Entry 2O0L (X-ray diffraction, 1.99 A resolution); this record covers chains A and B.

Chain A (and B):
Molecule: Spermidine synthase
Organism: Homo sapiens
Notes: EC 2.5.1.16; chain B of this document is another copy of the same molecule, construct and numbering; everything in this record applies to it too
Reference sequence: P19623 (SPEE_HUMAN); residues 1-302 here = UniProt positions 1-302
Amino-acid sequence (304 residues; each row starts with the number of its first residue; numbers below 1 keep their minus sign (Gly-1 is residue -1)):
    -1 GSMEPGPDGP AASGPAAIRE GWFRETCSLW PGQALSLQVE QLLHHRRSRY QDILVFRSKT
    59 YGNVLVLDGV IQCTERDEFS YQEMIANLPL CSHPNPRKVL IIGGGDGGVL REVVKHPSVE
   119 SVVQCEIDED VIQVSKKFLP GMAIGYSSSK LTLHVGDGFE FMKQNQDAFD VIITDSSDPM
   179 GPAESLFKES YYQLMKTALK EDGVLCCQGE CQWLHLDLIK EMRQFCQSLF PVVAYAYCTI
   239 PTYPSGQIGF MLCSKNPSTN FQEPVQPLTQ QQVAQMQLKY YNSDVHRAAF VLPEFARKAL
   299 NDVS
Unresolved in the structure: -1 to 15, 176-186, 301-302 (chain B: -1 to 14, 300-302)
Sequence notes: cloning artifact (-1 to 0)
Ligand contacts: S4M (5'-[(S)-(3-aminopropyl)(methyl)-lambda~4~-sulfanyl]-5'-deoxyadenosine): Gln49, Leu63, Leu65, Gln70, Tyr79, Gln80, Ile100, Gly101, Gly102, Gly103, Asp104, Cys123, Glu124, Ile125, Asp126, Val129, Gly154, Asp155, Gly156, Asp173, Ser174, Ser175, Tyr241
Swiss-Prot annotation at these positions:
  - active site: Asp173 (Proton acceptor)
  - binding site (S-adenosyl 3-(methylsulfanyl)propylamine): Gln49, Gln80, Asp104, Glu124, Asp155, Gly156, Asp173
  - binding site (putrescine): Tyr79, Asp173 to Asp176, Tyr241
  - modified residue: Met1 (N-acetylmethionine)

Interface between chain A and chain B:
Pairs across the interface (78; chain A residue first):
  Glu18(A) with Arg22(B), salt bridge
  Trp20(A) with Arg22(B); Gly30(B); Gln31(B); Ala32(B)
  Arg22(A) with Trp20(B)
  Pro29(A) with Thr58(B), hydrogen bond (backbone-side chain)
  Gly30(A) with Trp20(B); Leu35(B); Gln36(B), hydrogen bond (backbone-backbone); Thr58(B)
  Gln31(A) with Trp20(B); Ser34(B); Leu35(B); Tyr59(B), hydrogen bond
  Ala32(A) with Trp20(B); Ala32(B); Leu33(B); Ser34(B), hydrogen bond (backbone-backbone)
  Leu33(A) with Ala32(B)
  Ser34(A) with Gln31(B); Ala32(B), hydrogen bond (backbone-backbone)
  Leu35(A) with Gly30(B)
  Gln36(A) with Gly30(B), hydrogen bond (backbone-backbone)
  Thr58(A) with Pro29(B), hydrogen bond (side chain-backbone); Gly30(B)
  Tyr59(A) with Gln31(B), hydrogen bond; Ser243(B), hydrogen bond
  Arg74(A) with Trp211(B), hydrogen bond (side chain-backbone)
  Asp75(A) with Trp211(B)
  Phe77(A) with Trp211(B), hydrophobic; Phe293(B), hydrophobic
  Ser78(A) with Trp211(B)
  Trp211(A) with Arg74(B), hydrogen bond (backbone-side chain); Asp75(B); Phe77(B), hydrophobic; Ser78(B); Thr237(B), hydrogen bond; Pro239(B), hydrophobic
  Thr237(A) with Trp211(B), hydrogen bond; Thr237(B); Gln245(B), hydrogen bond
  Pro239(A) with Trp211(B); Ser243(B)
  Ser243(A) with Tyr59(B); Pro239(B)
  Gln245(A) with Thr237(B), hydrogen bond
  Gln268(A) with Glu292(B); Arg295(B)
  Val271(A) with Glu292(B)
  Leu276(A) with Glu292(B)
  Lys277(A) with Glu292(B); Phe293(B), hydrogen bond (backbone-backbone)
  Tyr278(A) with Pro291(B), hydrophobic; Glu292(B), hydrogen bond (backbone-backbone)
  Tyr279(A) with Glu292(B)
  Asn280(A) with Glu292(B), hydrogen bond
  Asp282(A) with Val289(B)
  Val283(A) with Val289(B); Leu290(B)
  Ala286(A) with Ala286(B), hydrophobic; Val289(B), hydrophobic
  Val289(A) with Asp282(B); Val283(B); Ala286(B), hydrophobic
  Leu290(A) with Val283(B)
  Pro291(A) with Tyr278(B), hydrophobic; Val283(B), hydrophobic
  Glu292(A) with Gln268(B), hydrogen bond; Val271(B); Leu276(B); Lys277(B); Tyr278(B), hydrogen bond (backbone-backbone); Tyr279(B); Asn280(B), hydrogen bond
  Phe293(A) with Phe77(B), hydrophobic; Lys277(B), hydrogen bond (backbone-backbone)
  Arg295(A) with Gln268(B)
Interface residues without a listed pair, chain A (43 interface residues in all): Thr24, Leu212, Tyr235, Ile238, Gly244
Interface residues without a listed pair, chain B (44 interface residues in all): Thr24, Lys57, Leu212, Tyr235, Ile238, Gly244, Lys296

Summary:
Chain A and chain B form an interface of 43 and 44 residues respectively, with 22 hydrogen bonds and 1 salt
bridge. Among the polar pairs are Glu18(A)-Arg22(B), Pro29(A)-Thr58(B) and Gln31(A)-Tyr59(B). Ligands of chain
A: compound S4M.
Chain A and chain B are both Spermidine synthase (Homo sapiens); the structure, Human spermidine synthase, was
determined by X-ray diffraction together with 2O05, 2O06 and 2O07 from the same study.
